PDB entry 3EWE | X-ray diffraction, 3.50 A resolution | chains A and B

# Chain A
Name: Nucleoporin SEH1
Organism: Saccharomyces cerevisiae
UniProt: P53011 (SEH1_YEAST); residues 1-349 here = UniProt positions 1-349
Chain sequence (349 residues; numbered 1 to 349; the number before each row is that of its first residue):
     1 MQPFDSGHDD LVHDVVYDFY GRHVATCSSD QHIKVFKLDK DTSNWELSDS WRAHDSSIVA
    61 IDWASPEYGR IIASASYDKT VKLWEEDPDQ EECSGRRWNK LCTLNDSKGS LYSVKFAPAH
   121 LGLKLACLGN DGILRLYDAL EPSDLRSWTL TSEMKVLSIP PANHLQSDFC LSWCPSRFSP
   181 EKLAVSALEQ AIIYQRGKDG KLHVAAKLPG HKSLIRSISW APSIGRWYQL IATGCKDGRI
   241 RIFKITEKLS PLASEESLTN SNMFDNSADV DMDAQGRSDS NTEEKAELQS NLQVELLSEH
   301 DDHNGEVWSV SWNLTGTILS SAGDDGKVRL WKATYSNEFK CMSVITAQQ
Disordered / not traced: 1-11, 87-97, 157-166, 177-179, 197-201, 224-227, 248-290, 299-304, 349
Swiss-Prot annotation at these positions:
  - modified residue: S257 (Phosphoserine)

# Chain B
Name: Nucleoporin NUP85
Organism: Saccharomyces cerevisiae
UniProt: P46673 (NUP85_YEAST); residue numbers follow UniProt; this construct covers 1-564
Chain sequence (564 residues; each row starts with the number of its first residue):
     1 MTIDDSNRLL MDVDQFDFLD DGTAQLSNNK TDEEEQLYKR DPVSGAILVP MTVNDQPIEK
    61 NGDKMPLKFK LGPLSYQNMA FITAKDKYKL YPVRIPRLDT SKEFSAYVSG LFEIYRDLGD
   121 DRVFNVPTIG VVNSNFAKEH NATVNLAMEA ILNELEVFIG RVKDQDGRVN RFYELEESLT
   181 VLNCLRTMYF ILDGQDVEEN RSEFIESLLN WINRSDGEPD EEYIEQVFSV KDSTAGKKVF
   241 ETQYFWKLLN QLVLRGLLSQ AIGCIERSDL LPYLSDTCAV SFDAVSDSIE LLKQYPKDSS
   301 STFREWKNLV LKLSQAFGSS ATDISGELRD YIEDFLLVIG GNQRKILQYS RTWYESFCGF
   361 LLYYIPSLEL SAEYLQMSLE ANVVDITNDW EQPCVDIISG KIHSILPVME SLDSCTAAFT
   421 AMICEAKGLI ENIFEGEKNS DDYSNEDNEM LEDLFSYRNG MASYMLNSFA FELCSLGDKE
   481 LWPVAIGLIA LSATGTRSAK KMVIAELLPH YPFVTNDDIE WMLSICVEWR LPEIAKEIYT
   541 TLGNQMLSAH NIIESIANFS RAGK
Disordered / not traced: 1-64, 84-86, 121-137, 165-168, 193-199, 228-240, 272-277, 293-301, 318-324, 429-453, 491-495, 556-564
Disulfides: C184-C394

# How chain A and chain B interact
Residue-residue contacts - 52 pairs, chain A then chain B:
  V12(A) with F81(B); I82(B); T83(B); K87(B)
  H13(A) with K68(B); F81(B)
  D14(A) with F81(B)
  V15(A) with F81(B), hydrophobic; L90(B), hydrophobic
  Y17(A) with L71(B); G72(B); Q77(B); N78(B); M79(B), hydrogen bond (side chain-backbone)
  F19(A) with P509(B); H510(B)
  Y20(A) with P73(B)
  T26(A) with L90(B)
  L38(A) with Q77(B)
  W45(A) with Q77(B); P92(B)
  Y228(A) with Y457(B), hydrogen bond
  W308(A) with P66(B); L67(B)
  S309(A) with K68(B); F69(B), hydrogen bond (side chain-backbone)
  S311(A) with F69(B); K70(B); L71(B), hydrogen bond (side chain-backbone)
  W312(A) with L71(B)
  N313(A) with L71(B)
  L314(A) with P73(B), hydrophobic; C474(B); S475(B)
  T315(A) with F471(B), hydrogen bond (side chain-backbone); S475(B)
  I318(A) with L71(B)
  S320(A) with F69(B); L71(B)
  A322(A) with F69(B)
  G323(A) with L67(B)
  D324(A) with M65(B)
  G326(A) with L67(B)
  K327(A) with L67(B)
  V328(A) with F69(B), hydrophobic
  L330(A) with P96(B)
  A333(A) with Y464(B)
  T334(A) with Y464(B)
  Y335(A) with G460(B); M461(B), hydrogen bond (side chain-backbone); Y464(B), hydrophobic
  S343(A) with P96(B)
Interface residues without a listed pair, chain A (41 interface residues in all): G21, V24, F36, S43, E67, S176, V310, G316, I345, A347
Interface residues without a listed pair, chain B (34 interface residues in all): I95, R458, M502, E506, L507, E537

# In short
The interface between chain A and chain B involves 41 residues on one side and 34 on the other, with 6
hydrogen bonds. Polar contacts include Y17(A)-M79(B), Y228(A)-Y457(B) and S309(A)-F69(B).
Here chain A is Nucleoporin SEH1 and chain B is Nucleoporin NUP85, both from Saccharomyces cerevisiae. Entry
3EWE (Crystal Structure of the Nup85/Seh1 Complex) was determined by X-ray diffraction.
